PDB entry 2Q0O | X-ray diffraction, 2.00 A resolution | chains A and C of the 4 polymer chains in the assembly

Chain A:
Protein: Probable transcriptional activator protein traR
Source organism: Rhizobium sp
UniProtKB: P55407 (TRAR_RHISN); numbering as in UniProt (aligned over 1-236)
Amino-acid sequence (236 residues; each row starts with the number of its first residue):
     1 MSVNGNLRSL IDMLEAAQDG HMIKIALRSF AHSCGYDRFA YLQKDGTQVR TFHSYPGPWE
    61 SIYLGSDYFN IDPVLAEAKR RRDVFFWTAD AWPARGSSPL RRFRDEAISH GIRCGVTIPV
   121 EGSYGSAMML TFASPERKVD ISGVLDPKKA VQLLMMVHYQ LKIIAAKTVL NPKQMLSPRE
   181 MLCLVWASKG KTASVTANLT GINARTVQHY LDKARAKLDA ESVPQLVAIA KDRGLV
Not modelled in the structure: 1
Ligand contacts: LAE (3-oxo-octanoic acid (2-oxo-tetrahydro-furan-3-yl)-amide): Ala-40, Leu-42, Thr-51, His-53, Tyr-55, Trp-59, Glu-60, Tyr-63, Asp-72, Val-74, Trp-87, Trp-92, Phe-103, Ala-107, Ile-112, Met-129, Thr-131
Reported in the primary citation:
  - binding site for LAE: Asp-72
  - conformationally variable residues (loop rearrangement): Ile-163

Chain C:
Protein: Probable transcriptional repressor traM
Source organism: Rhizobium sp
UniProtKB: P55408 (TRAM_RHISN); numbering as in UniProt (aligned over 1-107)
Amino-acid sequence (107 residues; row label = number of the first residue in the row):
     1 MNDMGSSEVN DENKEKEARY SVMTKSELEA LAVSAIREHR RLLWADQAVY EEWLRASDDP
    61 SISGPVLQTL QDEYVARQKR SEAQQEELSD ILDALGFVPD VPFDDDN
Not modelled in the structure: 1-16, 103-107

Interface between chain A and chain C:
Pairs across the interface (67; chain A residue first):
  Thr-47(A) / Arg-80(C)  hydrogen bond (backbone-side chain)
  Gln-48(A) / Glu-73(C)  hydrogen bond
  Gln-48(A) / Ala-76(C)
  Gln-48(A) / Arg-77(C)
  Arg-50(A) / Asp-72(C)
  Arg-50(A) / Glu-73(C)
  Arg-50(A) / Ala-76(C)
  Thr-51(A) / Lys-79(C)  hydrogen bond (backbone-side chain)
  Glu-60(A) / Lys-79(C)
  Ser-61(A) / Ala-83(C)
  Ser-61(A) / Glu-87(C)
  Ile-62(A) / Arg-19(C)
  Leu-64(A) / Lys-79(C)
  Leu-64(A) / Arg-80(C)
  Leu-64(A) / Ala-83(C)  hydrophobic
  Gly-65(A) / Ala-83(C)
  Gly-65(A) / Gln-84(C)
  Ser-66(A) / Glu-87(C)  hydrogen bond
  Asp-67(A) / Arg-80(C)  salt bridge
  Glu-106(A) / Arg-19(C)  salt bridge
  Ala-165(A) / Gln-68(C)
  Thr-168(A) / Gln-71(C)  hydrogen bond (backbone-side chain)
  Val-169(A) / Gln-71(C)
  Leu-170(A) / Trp-53(C)
  Leu-170(A) / Gln-71(C)  hydrogen bond (backbone-side chain)
  Pro-172(A) / Tyr-50(C)  hydrogen bond (backbone-side chain)
  Pro-172(A) / Trp-53(C)  hydrophobic
  Pro-172(A) / Leu-54(C)  hydrophobic
  Pro-172(A) / Ser-57(C)
  Lys-173(A) / Leu-54(C)
  Lys-173(A) / Asp-58(C)  salt bridge
  Met-175(A) / Tyr-50(C)  hydrogen bond (backbone-side chain)
  Met-175(A) / Tyr-74(C)
  Leu-176(A) / Tyr-74(C)  hydrogen bond (backbone-side chain)
  Ser-177(A) / Gln-47(C)
  Ser-177(A) / Tyr-50(C)
  Pro-178(A) / Leu-43(C)
  Pro-178(A) / Asp-46(C)
  Pro-178(A) / Gln-47(C)
  Pro-178(A) / Tyr-50(C)
  Arg-179(A) / Leu-43(C)
  Arg-179(A) / Gln-47(C)  hydrogen bond (backbone-side chain)
  Leu-182(A) / His-39(C)
  Leu-182(A) / Leu-43(C)  hydrophobic
  Leu-182(A) / Ser-81(C)
  Leu-182(A) / Gln-85(C)
  Val-185(A) / Gln-85(C)
  Trp-186(A) / His-39(C)  hydrogen bond
  Trp-186(A) / Gln-85(C)  hydrogen bond
  Trp-186(A) / Leu-88(C)  hydrophobic
  Trp-186(A) / Ser-89(C)
  Trp-186(A) / Leu-92(C)  hydrophobic
  Lys-189(A) / Glu-86(C)  salt bridge
  Lys-189(A) / Ser-89(C)
  Val-195(A) / Val-98(C)  hydrophobic
  Asn-198(A) / Arg-40(C)  hydrogen bond (backbone-side chain)
  Leu-199(A) / Ile-36(C)
  Leu-199(A) / His-39(C)
  Leu-199(A) / Arg-40(C)  hydrogen bond (backbone-side chain)
  Leu-199(A) / Leu-92(C)  hydrophobic
  Leu-199(A) / Val-98(C)  hydrophobic
  Thr-200(A) / His-39(C)
  Thr-200(A) / Arg-40(C)
  Gly-201(A) / Arg-40(C)
  Lys-217(A) / Tyr-50(C)  hydrogen bond
  Leu-235(A) / Gln-78(C)
  Leu-235(A) / Glu-82(C)
Other interface residues (no listed pair), chain A (38 interface residues in all): Ala-166, Met-181, Ile-202, Val-236
Other interface residues (no listed pair), chain C (35 interface residues in all): Glu-38, Glu-51
Interface features reported in the paper:
  - residue pairs: Leu-170(A)/Gln-71(C) (backbone contact), Pro-172(A)/Tyr-50(C) (backbone contact), Trp-186(A)/His-39(C) (hydrogen bond), Trp-186(A)/Gln-85(C) (hydrogen bond), Asn-198(A)/Arg-40(C), Leu-199(A)/Arg-40(C), Leu-88(C)/Trp-186(A), Leu-92(C)/Trp-186(A)
  - interface residues, chain A: Ala-165(A), Pro-178(A), Leu-182(A), Trp-186(A), Leu-199(A)
  - interface residues, chain C: Tyr-50(C), Tyr-74(C)

In short:
The interface between chain A and chain C involves 38 residues on one side and 35 on the other; the contacts
include 15 hydrogen bonds and 4 salt bridges. Polar pairs include Asp-67(A)/Arg-80(C), Glu-106(A)/Arg-19(C)
and Lys-173(A)/Asp-58(C). The authors report backbone contacts between Leu-170(A) and Gln-71(C) and Pro-172(A)
and Tyr-50(C); hydrogen bonds between Trp-186(A) and His-39(C) and Trp-186(A) and Gln-85(C); contacts between
Asn-198(A) and Arg-40(C), Leu-199(A) and Arg-40(C) and Leu-88(C) and Trp-186(A) among others. From the paper:
a binding site for LAE at Asp-72(A); interface residues Ala-165(A), Pro-178(A) and Tyr-50(C) among others.
Here chain A is Probable transcriptional activator protein traR and chain C is Probable transcriptional
repressor traM, both from Rhizobium sp. Entry 2Q0O (Crystal structure of an anti-activation complex in
bacterial quorum sensing) was determined by X-ray diffraction.
